PDB entry 7NL5 | X-ray diffraction, 1.40 A resolution | chain A

[Chain A]
Protein: Alpha-1,6-mannanase
From: Bacillus circulans
Reference sequence: Q9Z4P9 (Q9Z4P9_BACCI); residue numbers follow UniProt; this construct covers 35-375
Sequence (362 residues; numbered 14 to 375; the number before each row is that of its first residue):
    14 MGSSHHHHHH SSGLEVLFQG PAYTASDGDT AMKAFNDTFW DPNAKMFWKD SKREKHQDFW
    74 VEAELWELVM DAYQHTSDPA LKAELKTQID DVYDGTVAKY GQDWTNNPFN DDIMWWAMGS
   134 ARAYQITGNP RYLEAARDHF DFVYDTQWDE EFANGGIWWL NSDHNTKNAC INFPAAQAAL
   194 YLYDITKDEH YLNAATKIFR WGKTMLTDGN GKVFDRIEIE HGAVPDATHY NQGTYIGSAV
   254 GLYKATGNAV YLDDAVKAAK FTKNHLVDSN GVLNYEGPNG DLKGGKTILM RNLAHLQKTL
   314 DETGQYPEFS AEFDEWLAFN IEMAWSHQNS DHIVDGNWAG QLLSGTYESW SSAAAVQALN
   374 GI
Not modelled in the structure: 14-38, 356-357
Covalent attachments: (1R,2R,3R,4S,5R)-4-(hydroxymethyl)cyclohexane-1,2,3,5-tetrol (UKT) linked to D124
Construct notes: initiating methionine (14); expression tag (15-34); engineered mutation Q341 (Arg in Q9Z4P9)
Small-molecule neighbours: alpha-D-mannopyranose / epi-manno-cyclophellitol / UKT: W73, F122, D125, W128, W172, N181, C183, D228, R229, V237, D239, T241, Y243, N244, N292, D294, L295
Reported in the primary citation:
  - binding site for the ligand UKT: D124
  - catalytic residues: D124, D125 (citing earlier work)
  - mutagenesis - R341Q: unchanged catalytic activity (citing earlier work)

[Overview]
Bound to chain A: alpha-D-mannopyranose / epi-manno-cyclophellitol / UKT. From the paper: catalytic residues
D124 and D125; R341Q leaves catalytic activity unchanged.
Chain A is Alpha-1,6-mannanase (Bacillus circulans); the structure, Structure of the catalytic domain of the
Bacillus circulans alpha-1,6 Mannanase in complex with an alpha-1,6-alpha-manno-cyclophellitol ..., was
determined by X-ray diffraction together with 6ZBM, 6ZBW and 6ZBX from the same study.
